6YXU - chains D and H of the 6 polymer chains in the assembly; structure by electron microscopy, 3.08 A resolution.

Chain D:
Name: DNA-directed RNA polymerase subunit beta'
Source organism: Mycolicibacterium smegmatis MC2 155
Notes: EC 2.7.7.6
UniProtKB: A0QS66 (RPOC_MYCS2); numbering as in UniProt (aligned over 1-1317)
Chain sequence (1317 residues; row label = number of the first residue in the row):
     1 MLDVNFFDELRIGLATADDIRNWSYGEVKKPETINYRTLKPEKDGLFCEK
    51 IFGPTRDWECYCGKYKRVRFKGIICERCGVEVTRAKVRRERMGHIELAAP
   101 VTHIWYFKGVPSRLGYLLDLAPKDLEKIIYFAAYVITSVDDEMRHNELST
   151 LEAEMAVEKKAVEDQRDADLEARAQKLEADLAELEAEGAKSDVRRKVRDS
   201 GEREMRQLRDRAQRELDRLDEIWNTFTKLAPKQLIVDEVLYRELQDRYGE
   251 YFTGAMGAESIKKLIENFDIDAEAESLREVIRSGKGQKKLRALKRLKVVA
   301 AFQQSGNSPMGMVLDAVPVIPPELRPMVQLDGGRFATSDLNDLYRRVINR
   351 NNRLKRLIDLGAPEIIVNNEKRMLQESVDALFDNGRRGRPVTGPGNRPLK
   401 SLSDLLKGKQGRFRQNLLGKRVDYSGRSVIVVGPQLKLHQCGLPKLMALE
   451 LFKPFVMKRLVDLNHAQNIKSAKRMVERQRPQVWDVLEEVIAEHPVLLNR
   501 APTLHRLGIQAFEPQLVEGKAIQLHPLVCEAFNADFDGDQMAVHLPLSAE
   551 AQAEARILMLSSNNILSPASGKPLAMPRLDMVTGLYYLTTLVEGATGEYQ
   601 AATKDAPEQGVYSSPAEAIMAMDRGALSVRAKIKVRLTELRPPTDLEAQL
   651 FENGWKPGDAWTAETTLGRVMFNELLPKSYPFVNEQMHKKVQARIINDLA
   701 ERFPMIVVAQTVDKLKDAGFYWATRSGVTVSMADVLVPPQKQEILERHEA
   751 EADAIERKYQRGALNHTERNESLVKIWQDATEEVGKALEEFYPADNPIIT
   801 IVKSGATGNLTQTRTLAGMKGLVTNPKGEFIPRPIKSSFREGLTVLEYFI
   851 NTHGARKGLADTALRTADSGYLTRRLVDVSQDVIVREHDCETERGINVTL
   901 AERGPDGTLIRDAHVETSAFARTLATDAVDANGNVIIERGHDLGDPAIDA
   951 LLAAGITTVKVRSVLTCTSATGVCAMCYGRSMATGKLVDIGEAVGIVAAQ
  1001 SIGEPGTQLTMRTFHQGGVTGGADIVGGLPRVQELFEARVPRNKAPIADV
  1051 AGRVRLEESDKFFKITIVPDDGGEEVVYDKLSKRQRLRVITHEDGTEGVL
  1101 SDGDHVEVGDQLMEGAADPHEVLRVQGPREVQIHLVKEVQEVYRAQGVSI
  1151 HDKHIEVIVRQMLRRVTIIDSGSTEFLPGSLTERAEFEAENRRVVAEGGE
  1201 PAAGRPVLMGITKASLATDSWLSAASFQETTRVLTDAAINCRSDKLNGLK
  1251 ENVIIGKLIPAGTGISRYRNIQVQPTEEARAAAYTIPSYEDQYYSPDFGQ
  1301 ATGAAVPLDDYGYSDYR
Disordered / not traced: 1-5, 1015-1023, 1284-1317
Ion coordination: Zn2+ site 1: C60, C62, C75, C78; Mg2+: D535, D537, D539; Zn2+ site 2: C890, C967, C974, C977

Chain H:
Name: RNA polymerase-associated transcription factor HelD
Source organism: Mycolicibacterium smegmatis MC2 155
Notes: EC 3.6.4.12
UniProtKB: A0QUE0 (A0QUE0_MYCS2); numbering as in UniProt (aligned over 1-736)
Chain sequence (736 residues; numbered 1 to 736; the number before each row is that of its first residue):
     1 MSGRDYEDELQSERDYVAGLYARLDAERAQSQRRYAAALREHGGTAVERD
    51 AEVRALAKDIARLNVADNGLCFGRLDTLDDARLYIGRLGIFDRDNDFEPL
   101 LLDWRAPMARPFYVATAANPENMRRRRQFHTLGRKVVDFTDEILGRPTGA
   151 EHDATNDAALLAAVNAPRGEGMRDIVATIQAEQDQVIRLDHTGVLVIEGG
   201 PGTGKTVVALHRVAYLLYTYRKQMERHGVLVVGPTPAFLDHIGRVLPSLG
   251 ESDAVFMTPGDFVPGLHVTAEDTPEAAEVKGSLKILDVLKAAVADRQELP
   301 SEPIPIDLSDVTMRIDAETAKWARDEARKTGLPHNEARAEFVDVVTYVVT
   351 ERAVARIGRGWLTRDDKHAWEKMRADVVGELEDHEQFNAALDALWPILTP
   401 EDVLAQLYTSHERLRAAGAPECLWRADGEAWTVSDVPLLDELVDLLGRNK
   451 AADEAAERERREEEAYAAGVLDLMVDREDLMDDEDHLLAQDLIDAEELAD
   501 RFKEQDNRELSERAAADREWTYGHVVVDEAQELSEMDWRLLMRRCPRRSF
   551 TIVGDLAQRRSPAGARSWGAMLDSYVPGRWVYKSLSVNYRTPAEIMAVAA
   601 AVLAEFAPDATPPDSVRACGVAPWARQVTDDDIASAIAEFVSEEAGREGT
   651 SVVIGPPDVPGTVPPSETKGLEFDAVLVVEPERILADGPRGAAELYVALT
   701 RATQRLGVLYRDALPQALAGLAEGDAAATVEQRTSA
Disordered / not traced: 1, 474-503, 723-736

How chain D and chain H interact:
Pairs across the interface (71):
  K123(D) with V378(H)
  V236(D) with S309(H)
  D237(D) with S309(H)
  Q287(D) with E459(H)
  K289(D) with Y466(H)
  L290(D) with E462(H)
  L293(D) with Y466(H), hydrophobic
  E751(D) with R93(H), salt bridge; F97(H)
  A754(D) with D96(H)
  I755(D) with F97(H), hydrophobic
  R757(D) with D96(H), salt bridge
  K758(D) with D96(H), salt bridge; F97(H); P99(H)
  R761(D) with E98(H), salt bridge; M108(H)
  G762(D) with A106(H); P107(H); M108(H), hydrogen bond (backbone-backbone)
  A763(D) with F91(H); L102(H); M108(H), hydrophobic
  L764(D) with F91(H), hydrophobic
  N765(D) with R105(H)
  E768(D) with L88(H); G89(H), hydrogen bond (side chain-backbone); F91(H); D103(H)
  E771(D) with R62(H), salt bridge
  K775(D) with E27(H), salt bridge
  I776(D) with R93(H); F97(H), hydrophobic
  Q778(D) with R34(H), hydrogen bond; E52(H)
  D779(D) with R34(H), salt bridge; R93(H), salt bridge
  N809(D) with G43(H), hydrogen bond (side chain-backbone)
  T811(D) with G43(H)
  T824(D) with A51(H)
  G828(D) with A51(H)
  F830(D) with E52(H)
  G858(D) with V47(H)
  R865(D) with D50(H), salt bridge
  Q1008(D) with R49(H), hydrogen bond (backbone-side chain)
  L1009(D) with R49(H)
  R1012(D) with R54(H)
  T1013(D) with R54(H)
  I1025(D) with Y35(H), hydrogen bond (backbone-side chain); A57(H), hydrophobic
  V1026(D) with V53(H), hydrophobic
  R1042(D) with Q505(H)
  E1058(D) with L132(H)
  K1061(D) with N68(H); E509(H)
  F1062(D) with E512(H)
  S1082(D) with E509(H), hydrogen bond
  K1083(D) with N68(H); L132(H)
  R1084(D) with E509(H), salt bridge
  R1086(D) with R28(H)
  A1145(D) with L39(H); R40(H), hydrogen bond (backbone-backbone)
  Q1146(D) with L39(H); R49(H)
  T1167(D) with A468(H)
  G1179(D) with V470(H)
  L1181(D) with L471(H), hydrophobic
  R1205(D) with A467(H), hydrogen bond (side chain-backbone)
  V1207(D) with A468(H)
  R1232(D) with L473(H)
Other interface residues (no listed pair), chain D (61 interface residues in all): H748, K820, G854, K857, T1010, M1011, S1059, R1144, A1217
Other interface residues (no listed pair), chain H (59 interface residues in all): A36, H42, G44, A46, E48, A55, N64, V65, G133, R134, D253, D310, E382, E504
Interface features reported in the paper:
  - interface residues, chain H: A451(H), Y466(H), E504(H)

In short:
61 residues of chain D and 59 residues of chain H are in contact, with 9 hydrogen bonds and 10 salt bridges.
Among the polar pairs are E751(D)-R93(H), R757(D)-D96(H) and K758(D)-D96(H). The Zn2+ site 1 is built by
C60(D), C62(D), C75(D) and C78(D). The paper reports interface residues A451(H), Y466(H) and E504(H).
Chain D is DNA-directed RNA polymerase subunit beta' and chain H is RNA polymerase-associated transcription
factor HelD, both from Mycolicibacterium smegmatis MC2 155; the structure, Structure of Mycobacterium
smegmatis HelD protein in complex with RNA polymerase core - State I, primary ..., was determined by electron
microscopy (same publication as 6YYS and 6VSX).
